Entry 3LZ0 (X-ray diffraction, 2.50 A resolution); this record covers chains G and J of the 10 polymer chains in the assembly.

# Chain G
Molecule: Histone H2A
Source organism: Xenopus laevis
UniProtKB: Q6AZJ8 (Q6AZJ8_XENLA); residues 1-119 here correspond to UniProt positions 2-120 (UniProt number = residue number + 1)
Amino-acid sequence (119 residues; each row starts with the number of its first residue):
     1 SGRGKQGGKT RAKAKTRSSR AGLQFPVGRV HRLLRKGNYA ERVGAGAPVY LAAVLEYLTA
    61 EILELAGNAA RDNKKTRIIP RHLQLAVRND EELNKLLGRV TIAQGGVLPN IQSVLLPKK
Not modelled in the structure: 1-13, 119

# Chain J
Molecule: 145-nt DNA strand
Sequence (145 nucleotides; row label = number of the first residue in the row; numbers below 1 keep their minus sign (DA-72 is residue -72)):
   -72 ATCGATGTAT ATATCTGACA CGTGCCTGGA GACTAGGGAG TAATCCCCTT GGCGGTTAAA
   -12 ACGCGGGGGA CAGCGCGTAC GTGCGTTTAA GCGGTGCTAG AGCTGTCTAC GACCAATTGA
    48 GCGGCCTCGG CACCGGGATT CTGAT
Ion coordination: Mn2+ site 1 near DA-72 (its only coordinating residue here); Mn2+ site 2 near DG27 (its only coordinating residue here); Mn2+ site 3 near DG38 (its only coordinating residue here)

# Chain G / chain J interface
Contacting residue pairs (10; chain G residue first):
  Lys15(G) with DA-43(J), phosphate contact; DG-42(J), phosphate contact
  Arg17(G) with DA-43(J), salt bridge to the phosphate
  Arg20(G) with DG-42(J), salt bridge to the phosphate
  Arg29(G) with DG-44(J), phosphate contact
  Arg32(G) with DG-45(J), sugar contact; DG-44(J), salt bridge to the phosphate
  Arg42(G) with DG-35(J), hydrogen bond to the phosphate
  Arg77(G) with DC-54(J), sugar contact; DA-53(J), salt bridge to the phosphate
Other interface residues (no listed pair), chain G (10 interface residues in all): Ala14, Thr16, Gly28
Other interface residues (no listed pair), chain J (8 interface residues in all): DA-34

# In short
The interface between chain G and chain J involves 10 residues on one side and 8 on the other, with 1 hydrogen
bond and 4 salt bridges. Among the polar pairs are Arg42(G)-DG-35(J), Arg17(G)-DA-43(J) and Arg20(G)-DG-42(J).
Here chain G is Histone H2A (Xenopus laevis) and chain J is a 145-nt DNA strand. Entry 3LZ0 (Crystal Structure
of Nucleosome Core Particle Composed of the Widom 601 DNA Sequence (orientation 1)) was determined by X-ray
diffraction (same publication as 3LZ1).
